5VLZ - chains AH and AG of the 181 polymer chains in the assembly; structure by electron microscopy, 4.40 A resolution (low resolution: residue-level contacts below are approximate; hydrogen-bond / salt-bridge calls are withheld).

# Chain AH (and AG)
Protein: Capsid protein
From: Escherichia phage Qbeta
Notes: chain AG of this document is another copy of the same molecule, construct and numbering; everything in this record applies to it too
UniProt: P03615 (CAPSD_BPQBE); residues 0-132 here correspond to UniProt positions 1-133 (UniProt number = residue number + 1)
Sequence (133 residues; numbered 0 to 132; the number before each row is that of its first residue; numbering starts at 0):
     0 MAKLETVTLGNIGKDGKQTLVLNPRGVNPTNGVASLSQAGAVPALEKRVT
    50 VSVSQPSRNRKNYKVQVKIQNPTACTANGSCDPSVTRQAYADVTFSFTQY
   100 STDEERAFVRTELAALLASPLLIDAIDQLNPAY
Disordered / not traced: 0
Curated features (UniProtKB/Swiss-Prot):
  - site: Tyr89 (RNA-binding)

# Interface between chain AH and chain AG
Contacting residue pairs - 4 pairs, chain AH then chain AG:
  Gln98(AH) - Val41(AG)
  Gln98(AH) - Pro42(AG)
  Ser100(AH) - Ala40(AG)
  Thr101(AH) - Ala40(AG)
Also at the interface, not in a pair above, chain AH (4 interface residues in all): Tyr99
Also at the interface, not in a pair above, chain AG (4 interface residues in all): Ala43

# Overview
Chain AH and chain AG each contribute 4 residues to their interface.
Chain AH and chain AG are both Capsid protein (Escherichia phage Qbeta); the structure, Backbone model for
phage Qbeta capsid, was determined by electron microscopy, deposited together with 5VLY and 5VM7.
